PDB entry 7X2U | electron microscopy, 3.20 A resolution | chains A and B of the 4 polymer chains in the assembly

== Chain A (and B) ==
Name: Sodium/hydrogen exchanger 3
Source organism: Homo sapiens
Notes: chain B of this document is another copy of the same molecule, construct and numbering; everything in this record applies to it too
Reference sequence: P48764 (SL9A3_HUMAN); residues 40-665 here = UniProt positions 40-665
Sequence (626 residues; numbered 40 to 665; the number before each row is that of its first residue):
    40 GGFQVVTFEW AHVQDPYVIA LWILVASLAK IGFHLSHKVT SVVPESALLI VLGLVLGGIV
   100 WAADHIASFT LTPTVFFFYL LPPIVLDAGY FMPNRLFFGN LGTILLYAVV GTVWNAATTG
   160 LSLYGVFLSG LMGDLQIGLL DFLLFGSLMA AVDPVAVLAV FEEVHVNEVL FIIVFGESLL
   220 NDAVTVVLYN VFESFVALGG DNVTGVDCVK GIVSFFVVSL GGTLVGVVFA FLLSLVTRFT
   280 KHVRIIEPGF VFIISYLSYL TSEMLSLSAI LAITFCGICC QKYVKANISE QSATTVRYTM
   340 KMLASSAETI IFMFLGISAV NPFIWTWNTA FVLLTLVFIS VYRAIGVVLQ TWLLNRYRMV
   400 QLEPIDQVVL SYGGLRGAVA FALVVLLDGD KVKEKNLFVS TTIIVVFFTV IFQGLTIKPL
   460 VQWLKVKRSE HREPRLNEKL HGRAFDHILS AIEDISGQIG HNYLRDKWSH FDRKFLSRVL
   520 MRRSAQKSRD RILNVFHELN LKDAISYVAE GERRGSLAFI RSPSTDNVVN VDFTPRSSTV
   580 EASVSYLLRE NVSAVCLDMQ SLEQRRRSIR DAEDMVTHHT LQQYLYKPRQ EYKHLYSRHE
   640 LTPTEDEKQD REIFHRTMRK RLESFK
Disordered / not traced: 466-473, 540-616 (chain B: 466-473, 539-616)
Swiss-Prot annotation at these positions:
  - region: Arg-575 to Glu-589 (Interaction with EZR)
  - binding site (a 1,2-diacyl-sn-glycero-3-phospho-(1D-myo-inositol)): Gly-138, Gly-141, Thr-142, Met-398, Gln-497, Ile-498, His-500
  - modified residue (Phosphoserine): Ser-555, Ser-563, Ser-592, Ser-607, Ser-663
  - glycosylation: Asn-241 (N-linked (GlcNAc...) asparagine)

== How chain A and chain B interact ==
Residue-residue contacts (132):
  Gly-41(A) with Leu-237(B); Asp-246(B)
  Phe-42(A) with Ser-233(B); Phe-234(B), hydrophobic; Leu-237(B); Asp-246(B), hydrogen bond (backbone-side chain); Lys-249(B); Gly-250(B); Ser-253(B)
  Val-44(A) with Lys-249(B); Ser-253(B), hydrogen bond (backbone-side chain)
  Val-45(A) with Val-256(B), hydrophobic
  Thr-46(A) with Met-303(B); Leu-304(B); Ser-305(B)
  Phe-47(A) with Met-303(B); Leu-304(B), hydrophobic
  Glu-48(A) with Met-303(B), hydrogen bond (backbone-backbone)
  Trp-49(A) with Met-303(B), hydrophobic
  His-51(A) with Phe-117(B); Glu-302(B)
  Val-52(A) with Phe-117(B), hydrophobic; Leu-299(B); Glu-302(B); Met-303(B), hydrophobic
  Pro-55(A) with Tyr-118(B); Tyr-295(B); Leu-299(B)
  Tyr-56(A) with Leu-296(B), hydrophobic; Leu-299(B), hydrophobic; Thr-300(B), hydrogen bond
  Ala-59(A) with Ile-292(B); Leu-296(B), hydrophobic
  Ile-62(A) with Ile-292(B), hydrophobic
  Leu-63(A) with Phe-289(B), hydrophobic; Ile-292(B), hydrophobic; Ile-293(B), hydrophobic; Leu-296(B), hydrophobic
  Ser-66(A) with Ile-285(B); Phe-289(B)
  Leu-67(A) with Val-275(B), hydrophobic; Phe-289(B), hydrophobic
  Lys-69(A) with Val-282(B)
  Ile-70(A) with Val-275(B), hydrophobic; Phe-278(B); Thr-279(B); His-281(B), hydrogen bond (backbone-side chain); Val-282(B), hydrophobic; Ile-285(B), hydrophobic; Phe-289(B), hydrophobic
  His-73(A) with His-281(B)
  Leu-74(A) with His-281(B)
  Phe-117(A) with His-51(B); Val-52(B), hydrophobic
  Tyr-118(A) with Pro-55(B)
  Ser-233(A) with Phe-42(B)
  Phe-234(A) with Phe-42(B), hydrophobic
  Leu-237(A) with Gly-41(B); Phe-42(B), hydrophobic
  Asp-246(A) with Gly-41(B); Phe-42(B), hydrogen bond (side chain-backbone)
  Lys-249(A) with Phe-42(B); Val-44(B)
  Gly-250(A) with Phe-42(B)
  Ser-253(A) with Phe-42(B); Val-44(B)
  Val-256(A) with Val-45(B), hydrophobic
  Val-275(A) with Leu-67(B), hydrophobic; Ile-70(B), hydrophobic
  Phe-278(A) with Ile-70(B)
  Thr-279(A) with Ile-70(B)
  His-281(A) with Ile-70(B), hydrogen bond (side chain-backbone); His-73(B); Leu-74(B)
  Val-282(A) with Ile-70(B), hydrophobic
  Arg-283(A) with Tyr-337(B)
  Ile-284(A) with Tyr-337(B), hydrophobic; Lys-340(B); His-638(B); Glu-639(B); Leu-640(B), hydrophobic
  Ile-285(A) with Ser-66(B); Ile-70(B), hydrophobic
  Pro-287(A) with Tyr-337(B), hydrophobic; Met-341(B), hydrophobic
  Gly-288(A) with Met-341(B)
  Phe-289(A) with Leu-63(B), hydrophobic; Ser-66(B); Leu-67(B), hydrophobic; Ile-70(B), hydrophobic
  Ile-292(A) with Ala-59(B); Ile-62(B), hydrophobic; Leu-63(B), hydrophobic
  Ile-293(A) with Leu-63(B), hydrophobic
  Tyr-295(A) with Pro-55(B)
  Leu-296(A) with Ala-59(B), hydrophobic; Leu-63(B), hydrophobic
  Leu-299(A) with Val-52(B), hydrophobic; Pro-55(B); Tyr-56(B), hydrophobic
  Thr-300(A) with Tyr-56(B), hydrogen bond
  Glu-302(A) with Val-52(B)
  Met-303(A) with Thr-46(B); Phe-47(B); Glu-48(B), hydrogen bond (backbone-backbone); Trp-49(B), hydrophobic; Val-52(B), hydrophobic
  Ser-305(A) with Thr-46(B)
  Gln-330(A) with Thr-333(B); Arg-336(B); Tyr-337(B)
  Ser-331(A) with Tyr-337(B)
  Thr-333(A) with Gln-330(B); Thr-333(B), hydrogen bond; Thr-334(B)
  Thr-334(A) with Thr-333(B); Thr-334(B); Tyr-337(B)
  Arg-336(A) with Gln-330(B)
  Tyr-337(A) with Arg-283(B); Ile-284(B), hydrophobic; Pro-287(B), hydrophobic; Gln-330(B); Ser-331(B); Thr-334(B)
  Thr-338(A) with Thr-334(B)
  Lys-340(A) with Ile-284(B)
  Met-341(A) with Pro-287(B); Phe-291(B), hydrophobic
  His-638(A) with Ile-284(B)
  Glu-639(A) with Ile-284(B)
  Leu-640(A) with Ile-284(B), hydrophobic
Other interface residues (no listed pair), chain A (71 interface residues in all): Leu-60, Val-230, Val-252, Val-257, Leu-304, Leu-306, Ser-328, Glu-329
Other interface residues (no listed pair), chain B (72 interface residues in all): Leu-60, Lys-69, Val-230, Val-252, Val-257, Gly-288, Leu-306, Ser-328, Glu-329, Thr-338

== Overview ==
The interface between chain A and chain B involves 71 residues on one side and 72 on the other; the contacts
include 10 hydrogen bonds. Among the polar pairs are Phe-42(A)/Asp-246(B), Val-44(A)/Ser-253(B) and
Tyr-56(A)/Thr-300(B). From UniProt: 7 residues binding 1,2-diacyl-sn-glycero-3-phospho-(1D-myo-inositol) on
chain A.
Chain A and chain B are both Sodium/hydrogen exchanger 3 (Homo sapiens); the structure, Structure of a human
NHE3-CHP1 complex in the autoinhibited state, was determined by electron microscopy.
